7PAR - chains b and 3 of the 56 polymer chains in the assembly; structure by electron microscopy, 8.20 A resolution (very low resolution: no residue pairs are listed; an interface is given only as per-side residue counts).

Chain b:
Name: 50S ribosomal protein L3
Source organism: Mycoplasma pneumoniae M129
UniProt: P75580 (RL3_MYCPN); numbering as in UniProt (aligned over 1-287)
Amino-acid sequence (287 residues; numbered 1 to 287; the number before each row is that of its first residue):
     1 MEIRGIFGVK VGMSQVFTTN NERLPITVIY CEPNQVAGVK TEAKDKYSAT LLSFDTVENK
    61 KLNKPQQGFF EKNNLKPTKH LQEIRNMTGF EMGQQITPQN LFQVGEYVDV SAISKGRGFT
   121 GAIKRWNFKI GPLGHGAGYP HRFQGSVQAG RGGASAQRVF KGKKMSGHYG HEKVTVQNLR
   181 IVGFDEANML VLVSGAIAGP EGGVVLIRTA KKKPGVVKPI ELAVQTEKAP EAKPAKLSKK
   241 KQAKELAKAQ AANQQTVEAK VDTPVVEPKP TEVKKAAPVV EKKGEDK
Not modelled in the structure: 230-287

Chain 3:
Molecule: 23S ribosomal RNA
Source organism: Mycoplasma pneumoniae M129
Sequence (2907 nucleotides; each row starts with the number of its first residue):
     1 UACAAUAAGU UACUAAGGGC UUAUGGUGGA UGCCUUGGCA CUAAUAGGCG AUGAAGGACG
    61 UGUUAACCUG CGAUAAGCUU CGGGUAGGUG GUAAGAACCU CAGAUCCGGA GAUUUCCGAA
   121 UGGAGCAAUC CGGUAGUUGG AAACAGCUAU CAUUAAUUGA UGAAUAAAUA GUCAAUUAAA
   181 GCAAUACGUG GUGAAGUGAA ACAUCUCAGU AGCCACAGGA AAAGAAAACG AAUGUGAUUC
   241 CGUGUGUAGU GGCGAGCGAA AGCGGAACAG GCCAAACUUA UCAUUAGAUA GGGGUUGUAG
   301 GGCUUGCAAU GUGGACUUGA AAACGAUAGA AGAAGCUGUU GGAAAGCAGC GCGCAAAAGG
   361 GUGAUAGCCC CGUAUUUGAA AUUGUUUUCA UACCUAGCGA GAUCCCUGAG UAGCUCGGAA
   421 AACGUUAUUU UGAGUGAAUC UGCCCAGACC AUUGGGUAAG CCUAAAUACU AAUUAGUGAC
   481 CGAUAGCGAA ACAGUACCGU GAGGGAAAGG UGAAAAGAAC CCAGAGAUGG GAGUGAAAUA
   541 GAUUCUGAAA CCAUAUGCCU ACAACGUGUC AGAGCACAUU AAUGUGUGAU GGCGUGCGUU
   601 UUGAAGUAUG AGCCGGCGAG UUAUGAUAGC AAGCGUUAGU UAACCAGGAG AUGGGGAGCU
   661 GUAGCGAAAG CGAGUUUUAA AAGAGCGUUU GUUUGUUAUU AUAGACCCGA AACGGGUUGA
   721 GCUAGUCAUG AGCAGGUUGA AGGUUGAGUA ACAUCAACUG GAGGACCGAA CCGACUCUCG
   781 UUGAAACGAU AGCGGAUGAC UUGUGAUUAG GGGUGAAAUU CCAAUCGAAA UCCGUGAUAG
   841 CUGGUUCUCG UCGAAAUAGC UUUAAGGCUA GCGUGAGAUC ACAAAUAAGU GGAGGUAAAG
   901 CUACUGAAUG UAUGAUGGCG CCACCUAGGC GUACUGAAUA CAAUUAAACU CUGAAUGCCA
   961 UUUAUUUUAU UCUCGCAGUC AGACAGUGGG GGAUAAGCUU CAUUGUCAAG AGGGGAAGAG
  1021 CCCAGAUCAU UAAAUAAGGU CCCCAAAAUA UACUAAGUGG AAAAGGAUGU GAAAGUGCUA
  1081 AAACAGCAAG GAUGUUGGCU UAGAAGCAGC CAUCGUUUAA AGAGUGCGUA ACAGCUCACU
  1141 UGUCGAGUGU UUUUGCGCCG AAGAUGUAAC GGGGCUAAGU AUAUUACCGA AUUUAUGGAU
  1201 AAGAUUUAUA UCUUGUGGUA GACGAGCGUU GUAUUGGAGU UGAAGUCAAA GCGUGAGCAU
  1261 UGGUGGAUCC AAUACAAGUG AGAAUGCCGG CAUGAGUAAC GCUUGGGAGU GAGAAUCUCC
  1321 CAAACCGAUU GACUAAGGUU UCCUGGACCA GGGUCGUCCU UCCAGGGUUA GUCUGGACCU
  1381 AAGCUGAGGC UGAAAAGCGU AGGCGAUGGA CAACAGGUUA AUAUUCCUGU ACUUACAGUU
  1441 AGACUGAUGG AGUGACAAAG AAGGUUUUCC ACCCCCAUAA UUGGAUUUGG GGAUAAAUCA
  1501 UAAGGUGGUA CAAUAGGCAA AUCCGUUGUG CAUAACAUUG AGUGAUGAUG UCGAGUGAAU
  1561 GAGUGAUCAA GUAGCGAAGG UGGUAUUAAU CAUGCUUUCA AGAAAAGCUU CUAGGGUUAA
  1621 UCUAGCUGUA ACCAGUACCG AGAACGAACA CACGUAGUCA AGGAGAGGAU CCUAAGGUUA
  1681 GCGAGUGAAC UAUAGCCAAG GAACUCUGCA AAUUAACCCC GUAAGUUAGC GAGAAGGGGU
  1741 GCUUAUGUAA AAGUAAGCCG CAGUGAAGAA CGAGGGGGGA CUGUUUAACU AAAACACAAC
  1801 UCUAUGCCAA ACCGUAAGGU GAUGUAUAUG GGGUGACACC UGCCCAGUGC UGGAAGGUUA
  1861 AAGAAGGAGG UUAGCGCAAG CGAAGCUUUU AACUGAAGCC CCAGUGAACG GCGGCCGUAA
  1921 CUAUAACGGU CCUAAGGUAG CGAAAUUCCU AGUCGGGUAA AUUCCGUCCC GCUUGAAUGG
  1981 UGUAACCAUC UCUUGACUGU CUCGGCUAUA GACUCGGUGA AAUCCAGGUA CGGGUGAAGA
  2041 CACCCGUUAG GCGCAACGGG ACGGAAAGAC CCCGUGAAGC UUUACUGUAG CUUAAUAUUG
  2101 AUCAGGACAU UAUCAUGUAG AGAAUAGGUA GGAGCAAUCG AUGCAAGUUC GCUAGGACUU
  2161 GUUGAUGCGA AAGGUGGAAU ACUACCCUUG GUUGUGUGCU GUUCUAAUUG GUAACUGUUA
  2221 UCCAGUUUCA AGACAGUGUU AGGUGGGCAG UUUGACUGGG GCGGUCGCCU CCUAAAAGGU
  2281 AACGGAGGCG UACAAAGGUA CCUUCAGUAC GGUUGGAAAU CGUAUGUAGA GUGUAAUGGU
  2341 GUAAGGGUGC UUGACUGUGA GACAUACAGG UCGAACAGGU GAGAAAUCAG GUCAUAGUGA
  2401 UCCGGUGGUC CAGUAUGGAA UGGCCAUCGC UCAACGGAUA AAAGCUACUC CGGGGAUAAC
  2461 AGGCUGAUAC UGCCCAAGAG UUCAUAUCGA CGGCAGUGUU UGGCACCUCG AUGUCGACUC
  2521 AUCUCAUCCU CGAGCUGAAG CAGGUUCGAA GGGUUCGGCU GUUCGCCGAU UAAAGAGAUA
  2581 CGUGAGUUGG GUUCAAACCG UCGUGAGACA GGUUGGUCCC UAUCUAUUGU GCCCGUAGGA
  2641 AGAUUGAAGA GUGUUGCUUC UAGUACGAGA GGACCGAAGC GAGGACACCU CUUAUGCUCC
  2701 AGUUGUAGCG CCAGCUGCAC CGCUGGGUAG UAACGUGUCU AUUAGAUAAA CGCUGAAAGC
  2761 AUCUAAGUGU GAAACUAUCU CAAAGAUUAA UCUUCCCAUU UCGCAAGAAA GUAAGAGCCG
  2821 UCAAAGACGA UGACGUUGAU AGGUUACAGG UGUAAGCAUA GUGAUAUGUU GAGCUGAGUA
  2881 AUACUAAUUG CUCGAGGACU UAUUGGA
Not modelled in the structure: 1-7, 923-927, 1560-1569, 2901-2907

How chain b and chain 3 interact:
At this resolution (8 A) residue pairs are not listed: 93 residues of chain b and 91 of chain 3 lie at the interface.

Overview:
Chain b and chain 3 form an interface of 93 and 91 residues respectively.
Chain b is 50S ribosomal protein L3 and chain 3 is 23S ribosomal RNA, both from Mycoplasma pneumoniae M129;
the structure, 70S ribosome with EF-G, ap/P- and pe/E-site tRNAs in Mycoplasma pneumoniae cells, was
determined by electron microscopy together with 7OOC, 7OOD, 7P6Z, 7PAH, 7PAI, 7PAJ and 23 further entries from
the same study.
